PDB entry 3EOU | X-ray diffraction, 1.93 A resolution | chain A

[Chain A]
Protein: Queuine tRNA-ribosyltransferase
From: Zymomonas mobilis
Notes: EC 2.4.2.29
UniProt: P28720 (TGT_ZYMMO); residue numbers follow UniProt; this construct covers 1-386
Chain sequence (386 residues; each row starts with the number of its first residue):
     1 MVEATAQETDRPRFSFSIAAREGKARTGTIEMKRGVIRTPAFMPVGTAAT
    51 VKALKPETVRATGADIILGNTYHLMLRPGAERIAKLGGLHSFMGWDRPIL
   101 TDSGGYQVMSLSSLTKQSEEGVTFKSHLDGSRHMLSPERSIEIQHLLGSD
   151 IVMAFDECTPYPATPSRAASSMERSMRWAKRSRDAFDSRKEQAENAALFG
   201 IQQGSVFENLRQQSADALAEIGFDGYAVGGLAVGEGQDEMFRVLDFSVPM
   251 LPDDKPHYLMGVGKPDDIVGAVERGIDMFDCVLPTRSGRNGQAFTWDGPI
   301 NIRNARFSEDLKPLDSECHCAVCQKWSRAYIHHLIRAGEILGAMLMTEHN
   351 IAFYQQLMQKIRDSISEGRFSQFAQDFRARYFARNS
Unresolved in the structure: 1-10, 110-116, 125-134, 285-290, 383-386
Curated features (UniProtKB/Swiss-Prot):
  - region (RNA binding): G261 to D267, T285 to R289
  - active site: D102 (Proton acceptor), D280 (Nucleophile)
  - binding site (substrate): D102 to Y106, D156, Q203, G230
  - binding site (Zn(2+)): C318, C320, C323, H349
  - mutagenesis: S103 (S103A: Strongly reduces activity), D156 (D156A: Abolishes catalytic activity), D280 (D280N: Abolishes catalytic activity)
Bound ions: Zn2+: C318, C320, C323, H349
Ligand contacts: 6-amino-4- (PK3; 6-amino-4-(2-hydroxyethyl)-2-(methylamino)-3,7-dihydro-8H-imidazo[4,5-g]quinazolin-8-one): D102, S103, Y106, D156, C158, I201, Q203, G229, G230, L231, A232, V233, M260, G261, D280

[In short]
Chain A binds 6-amino-4-. The Zn2+ site is built by C318, C320, C323 and H349. Curated annotation (UniProt)
lists active-site residues D102 and D280, 8 substrate-binding residues, 4 Zn2+-binding residues and 3
mutagenesis sites.
Chain A is Queuine tRNA-ribosyltransferase (Zymomonas mobilis); the structure, tRNA-guanine transglycosylase
in complex with 6-amino-4-(2-hydroxyethyl)-2-(methylamino)-3,7-dihydro-8H-imidazo[4,5-g]quinazolin-8-one, was
determined by X-ray diffraction together with 3GC4, 3GC5, 3GE7 and 3EOS from the same study.
